Entry 6ZS7 (X-ray diffraction, 3.50 A resolution); this record covers chains D and A.

Chain D (and A):
Name: Cystathionine beta-synthase
Organism: Toxoplasma gondii (strain ATCC 50611 / Me49)
Notes: EC 4.2.1.22; chain A of this document is another copy of the same molecule, construct and numbering; everything in this record applies to it too
Reference sequence: A0A125YSJ9 (A0A125YSJ9_TOXGM); residue numbers follow UniProt; this construct covers 1-514
Amino-acid sequence (514 residues; numbered 1 to 514; the number before each row is that of its first residue):
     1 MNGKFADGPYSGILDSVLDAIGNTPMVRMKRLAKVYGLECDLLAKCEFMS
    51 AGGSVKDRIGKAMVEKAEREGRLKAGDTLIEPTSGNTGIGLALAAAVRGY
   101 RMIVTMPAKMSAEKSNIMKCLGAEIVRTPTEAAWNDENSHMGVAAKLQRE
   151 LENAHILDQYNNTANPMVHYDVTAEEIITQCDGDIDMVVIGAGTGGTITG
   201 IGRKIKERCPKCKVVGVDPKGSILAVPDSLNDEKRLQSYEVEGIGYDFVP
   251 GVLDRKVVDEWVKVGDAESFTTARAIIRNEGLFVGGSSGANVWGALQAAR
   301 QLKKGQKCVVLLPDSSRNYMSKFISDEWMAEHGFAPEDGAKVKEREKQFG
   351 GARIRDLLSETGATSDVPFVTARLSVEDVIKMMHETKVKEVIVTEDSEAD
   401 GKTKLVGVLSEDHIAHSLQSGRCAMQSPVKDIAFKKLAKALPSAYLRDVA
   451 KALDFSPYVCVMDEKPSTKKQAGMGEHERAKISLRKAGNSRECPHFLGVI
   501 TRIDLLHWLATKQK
Unresolved in the structure: 1-5, 398-403, 463-492, 513-514 (chain A: 1-5, 362-363, 398-403, 464-492, 513-514)
Residues lining bound ligands: P1T (2-[({3-hydroxy-2-methyl-5-[(phosphonooxy)methyl]pyridin-4-yl}methyl)amino]acrylic acid): Lys-56, Pro-82, Thr-83, Ser-84, Gly-85, Asn-86, Thr-87, Gln-159, Asn-165, His-169, Gly-191, Ala-192, Gly-193, Thr-194, Gly-195, Gly-196, Thr-197, Ile-198, Glu-242, Gly-243, Ile-244, Tyr-246, Ser-287, Pro-313, Asp-314, Tyr-319
What the authors report for this chain:
  - conformationally variable residues (side-chain flip): Lys-56, Thr-87

How chain D and chain A interact:
Residue-residue contacts - 176 pairs, chain D then chain A:
  Ala-6(D) with Gly-8(A), hydrogen bond (backbone-backbone); Pro-9(A)
  Gly-8(D) with Ala-6(A), hydrogen bond (backbone-backbone); Gly-8(A); Pro-9(A)
  Pro-9(D) with Ala-6(A); Pro-9(A)
  Tyr-10(D) with Asn-23(A); Pro-25(A), hydrophobic; Gln-180(A)
  Ser-11(D) with Thr-179(A); Gln-180(A)
  Gly-12(D) with Gln-180(A)
  Ile-13(D) with Met-26(A); Arg-28(A); Leu-43(A), hydrophobic; Gln-180(A); Lys-307(A)
  Leu-14(D) with Pro-25(A), hydrophobic; Met-26(A), hydrogen bond (backbone-backbone); Val-27(A); Arg-28(A), hydrogen bond (backbone-backbone)
  Asp-15(D) with Arg-28(A), salt bridge; Arg-31(A), hydrogen bond (backbone-side chain)
  Ser-16(D) with Arg-31(A)
  Val-17(D) with Glu-280(A); Gly-281(A); Leu-282(A), hydrophobic
  Asn-23(D) with Tyr-10(A)
  Pro-25(D) with Tyr-10(A), hydrophobic; Leu-14(A), hydrophobic
  Met-26(D) with Ile-13(A); Leu-14(A), hydrogen bond (backbone-backbone)
  Val-27(D) with Leu-14(A)
  Arg-28(D) with Ile-13(A); Leu-14(A), hydrogen bond (backbone-backbone); Asp-15(A), salt bridge
  Arg-31(D) with Asp-15(A), hydrogen bond (side chain-backbone); Ser-16(A); Val-97(A)
  Leu-43(D) with Ile-13(A), hydrophobic
  Met-49(D) with Ala-51(A), hydrophobic
  Ala-51(D) with Met-49(A), hydrophobic; Phe-283(A)
  Gly-52(D) with Phe-283(A)
  Ile-89(D) with Phe-283(A), hydrophobic
  Leu-93(D) with Gly-281(A); Phe-283(A), hydrophobic
  Ala-96(D) with Arg-278(A); Asn-279(A)
  Val-97(D) with Arg-31(A); Glu-280(A)
  Arg-101(D) with Glu-344(A), salt bridge
  Ala-108(D) with Pro-457(A)
  Glu-113(D) with Met-320(A)
  Ser-115(D) with Asp-454(A), hydrogen bond (side chain-backbone); Phe-455(A)
  Asn-116(D) with Ile-324(A); Phe-455(A)
  Ile-117(D) with Phe-283(A), hydrophobic; Met-320(A), hydrophobic; Ile-324(A), hydrophobic
  Lys-119(D) with Asp-326(A); Lys-341(A); Asp-454(A), salt bridge
  Cys-120(D) with Arg-274(A), hydrogen bond; Ile-277(A), hydrophobic; Arg-278(A); Ile-324(A), hydrophobic
  Leu-121(D) with Ile-277(A); Arg-278(A); Phe-283(A), hydrophobic
  Gly-122(D) with Arg-278(A)
  Glu-124(D) with Lys-341(A), salt bridge; Arg-345(A), salt bridge; Arg-502(A), salt bridge
  Ile-125(D) with Leu-453(A); Asp-454(A); Arg-502(A), hydrogen bond (backbone-side chain)
  Val-126(D) with Arg-502(A)
  Arg-127(D) with Leu-453(A); Asp-454(A), hydrogen bond (side chain-backbone); Phe-455(A); Pro-457(A)
  Thr-128(D) with Pro-457(A)
  Pro-129(D) with Phe-434(A), hydrophobic; Pro-457(A); Tyr-458(A)
  Glu-131(D) with His-413(A), hydrogen bond (backbone-side chain); Arg-422(A), hydrogen bond (backbone-side chain); Ala-433(A); Phe-434(A); Lys-435(A), hydrogen bond (side chain-backbone)
  Ala-132(D) with Phe-434(A)
  Ala-133(D) with Arg-422(A)
  Asn-135(D) with His-416(A)
  Asp-136(D) with Asp-412(A); His-413(A), hydrogen bond (side chain-backbone); His-416(A), salt bridge
  Asn-138(D) with Ser-410(A), hydrogen bond; Tyr-458(A), hydrogen bond
  Leu-151(D) with Leu-506(A), hydrophobic
  Thr-179(D) with Ser-11(A)
  Gln-180(D) with Tyr-10(A), hydrogen bond (side chain-backbone); Ser-11(A); Gly-12(A); Ile-13(A)
  Leu-236(D) with Arg-422(A)
  Arg-274(D) with Cys-120(A), hydrogen bond
  Ile-277(D) with Cys-120(A), hydrophobic; Leu-121(A)
  Arg-278(D) with Ala-96(A); Cys-120(A); Leu-121(A); Gly-122(A)
  Asn-279(D) with Ala-96(A)
  Glu-280(D) with Val-17(A); Val-97(A)
  Gly-281(D) with Val-17(A); Leu-93(A); Leu-121(A)
  Leu-282(D) with Val-17(A), hydrophobic
  Phe-283(D) with Gly-52(A); Ile-89(A), hydrophobic; Leu-93(A), hydrophobic; Ile-117(A), hydrophobic; Leu-121(A), hydrophobic; Arg-317(A)
  Lys-307(D) with Ile-13(A)
  Arg-317(D) with Phe-283(A); Met-320(A)
  Met-320(D) with Glu-113(A); Ile-117(A), hydrophobic; Arg-317(A)
  Ile-324(D) with Asn-116(A); Cys-120(A), hydrophobic
  Asp-326(D) with Lys-119(A)
  Lys-341(D) with Lys-119(A); Glu-124(A), salt bridge
  Glu-344(D) with Arg-101(A), salt bridge
  Arg-345(D) with Glu-124(A), salt bridge
  Ser-410(D) with Asn-138(A), hydrogen bond
  Asp-412(D) with Asp-136(A)
  His-413(D) with Glu-131(A), hydrogen bond (side chain-backbone); Asp-136(A), hydrogen bond (backbone-side chain)
  His-416(D) with Asn-135(A); Asp-136(A), salt bridge
  Arg-422(D) with Glu-131(A); Ala-133(A); Leu-236(A)
  Ala-433(D) with Glu-131(A)
  Phe-434(D) with Pro-129(A), hydrophobic; Glu-131(A); Ala-132(A); Asn-138(A)
  Lys-435(D) with Glu-131(A), hydrogen bond (backbone-side chain)
  Leu-453(D) with Ile-125(A); Arg-127(A)
  Asp-454(D) with Ser-115(A), hydrogen bond (backbone-side chain); Lys-119(A), salt bridge; Ile-125(A); Arg-127(A), hydrogen bond (backbone-side chain)
  Phe-455(D) with Ser-115(A); Asn-116(A); Arg-127(A)
  Ser-456(D) with Arg-127(A)
  Pro-457(D) with Ala-108(A); Arg-127(A); Thr-128(A); Pro-129(A)
  Tyr-458(D) with Pro-129(A); Asn-138(A), hydrogen bond
  Arg-502(D) with Glu-124(A), salt bridge; Ile-125(A), hydrogen bond (side chain-backbone); Val-126(A)
  Leu-506(D) with Leu-151(A), hydrophobic
Also at the interface, not in a pair above, chain D (93 interface residues in all): Asp-7, Ala-20, Ala-112, Ala-123, Lys-146, Leu-147, Ser-325, Ser-420, Lys-436, Ile-503
Also at the interface, not in a pair above, chain A (92 interface residues in all): Asp-7, Ala-20, Ala-112, Ala-123, Lys-146, Leu-147, Ser-420, Lys-436, Ser-456, Ile-503

Overview:
93 residues of chain D and 92 residues of chain A are in contact, with 28 hydrogen bonds and 14 salt bridges.
Among the polar pairs are Asp-15(D)/Arg-28(A), Arg-101(D)/Glu-344(A) and Lys-119(D)/Asp-454(A). Chain D binds
compound P1T. The paper reports conformational variability at Lys-56(D) and Thr-87(D).
Both chains are Cystathionine beta-synthase (Toxoplasma gondii (strain ATCC 50611 / Me49)). Entry 6ZS7
(Crystal structure of delta466-491 cystathionine beta-synthase from Toxoplasma gondii with L-cysteine) was
determined by X-ray diffraction (same publication as 6Z3S, 6XYL and 6XWL).
